6PPO - chains B and D of the 5 polymer chains in the assembly; structure by electron microscopy, 3.20 A resolution.

[Chain B]
Protein: Capsid protein VP3
From: Rhinovirus C
Notes: EC 3.4.22.29, 3.6.1.15, 3.4.22.28, 2.7.7.48
UniProtKB: E5D8F2 (E5D8F2_9ENTO); residues 1-235 here correspond to UniProt positions 333-567 (UniProt number = residue number + 332)
Chain sequence (235 residues; each row starts with the number of its first residue):
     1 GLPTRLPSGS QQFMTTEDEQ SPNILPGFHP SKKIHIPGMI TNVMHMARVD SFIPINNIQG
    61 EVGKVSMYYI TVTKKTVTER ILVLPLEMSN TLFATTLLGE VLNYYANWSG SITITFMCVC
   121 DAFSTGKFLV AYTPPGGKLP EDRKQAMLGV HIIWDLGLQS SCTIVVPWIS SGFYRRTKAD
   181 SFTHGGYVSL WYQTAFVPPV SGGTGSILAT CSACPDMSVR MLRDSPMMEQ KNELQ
UniProt features mapped onto this chain:
  - region: E233 to Q235 (Amphipathic alpha-helix)

[Chain D]
Protein: Capsid protein VP4
From: Rhinovirus C
Notes: EC 3.4.22.29, 3.6.1.15, 3.4.22.28, 2.7.7.48
UniProtKB: E5D8F2 (E5D8F2_9ENTO); residues 1-66 here correspond to UniProt positions 2-67 (UniProt number = residue number + 1)
Chain sequence (66 residues; row label = number of the first residue in the row):
     1 GAQVSRQNNG THENGVTASN GSVIKYFNIN YYKDSASSGL SRQDFSQDPS KFTQPLVDTL
    61 TNPALM
Unresolved in the structure: 1-27, 43-47, 58-66
UniProt features mapped onto this chain:
  - site: M66 (Cleavage)
  - lipidation: G1 (N-myristoyl glycine)

[Interface between chain B and chain D]
Pairs across the interface - 22 pairs, chain B then chain D:
  D18(B) - G39(D)
  D18(B) - L40(D)  hydrogen bond (side chain-backbone)
  E19(B) - G39(D)
  Q20(B) - I29(D)  hydrogen bond (side chain-backbone)
  Q20(B) - N30(D)
  Q20(B) - Y31(D)  hydrogen bond (side chain-backbone)
  Q20(B) - S37(D)
  S21(B) - Y32(D)
  S21(B) - S37(D)  hydrogen bond (backbone-side chain)
  P22(B) - Y32(D)  hydrophobic
  P22(B) - S37(D)
  N23(B) - D34(D)  hydrogen bond
  N23(B) - A36(D)
  N23(B) - S37(D)  hydrogen bond (backbone-side chain)
  G38(B) - K51(D)
  G38(B) - F52(D)
  M39(B) - K51(D)
  I40(B) - F52(D)  hydrophobic
  H45(B) - P49(D)
  R48(B) - P49(D)
  R48(B) - T53(D)
  V49(B) - T53(D)
Interface residues without a listed pair, chain D (15 interface residues in all): S38, D48

[Overview]
12 residues of chain B and 15 residues of chain D are in contact; the contacts include 6 hydrogen bonds. Polar
contacts include D18(B)-L40(D), Q20(B)-I29(D) and Q20(B)-Y31(D).
Chain B is Capsid protein VP3 and chain D is Capsid protein VP4, both from Rhinovirus C; the structure,
Rhinovirus C15 complexed with domain I of receptor CDHR3, was determined by electron microscopy (same
publication as 6PSF).
